Entry 6WNR (electron microscopy, 3.30 A resolution); this record covers chains B and X of the 22 polymer chains in the assembly.

# Chain B
Name: ATP synthase subunit alpha
Source organism: Escherichia coli
Notes: EC 7.1.2.2
Reference sequence: A0A073FQ32 (A0A073FQ32_ECOLX); residues 1-513 here = UniProt positions 1-513
Chain sequence (513 residues; row label = number of the first residue in the row):
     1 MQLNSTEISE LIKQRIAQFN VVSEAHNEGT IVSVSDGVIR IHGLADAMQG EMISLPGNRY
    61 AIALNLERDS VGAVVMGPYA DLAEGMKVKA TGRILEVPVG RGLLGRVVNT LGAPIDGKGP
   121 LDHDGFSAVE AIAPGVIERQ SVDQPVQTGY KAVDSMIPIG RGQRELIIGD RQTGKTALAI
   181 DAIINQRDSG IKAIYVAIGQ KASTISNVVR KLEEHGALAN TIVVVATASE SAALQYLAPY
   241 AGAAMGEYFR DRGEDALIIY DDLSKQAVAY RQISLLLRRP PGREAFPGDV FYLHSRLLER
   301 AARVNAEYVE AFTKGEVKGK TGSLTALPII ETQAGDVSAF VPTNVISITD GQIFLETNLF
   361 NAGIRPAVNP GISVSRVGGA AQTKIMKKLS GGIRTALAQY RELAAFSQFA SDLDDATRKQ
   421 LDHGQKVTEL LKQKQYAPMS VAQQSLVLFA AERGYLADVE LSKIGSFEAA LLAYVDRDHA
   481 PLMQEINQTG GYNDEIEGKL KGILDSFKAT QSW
Disordered / not traced: 1
Construct notes: conflict Ala47 (Cys in A0A073FQ32), Ala90 (Cys in A0A073FQ32), Ala193 (Cys in A0A073FQ32), Ala243 (Cys in A0A073FQ32)
Bound ions: Mg2+: Thr176 (together with ATP)
Small-molecule neighbours: ATP (adenosine-5'-triphosphate): Tyr150, Asp170, Arg171, Gln172, Thr173, Gly174, Lys175, Thr176, Ala177, Phe360, Arg365, Pro366, Gln433, Lys434, Gln435

# Chain X
Name: ATP synthase subunit b
Source organism: Escherichia coli
Reference sequence: A0A073FPT7 (A0A073FPT7_ECOLX); residue numbers follow UniProt; this construct covers 1-156
Chain sequence (156 residues; each row starts with the number of its first residue):
     1 MNLNATILGQ AIAFVLFVLF AMKYVWPPLM AAIEKRQKEI ADGLASAERA HKDLDLAKAS
    61 ATDQLKKAKA EAQVIIEQAN KRRSQILDEA KAEAEQERTK IVAQAQAEIE AERKRAREEL
   121 RKQVAILAVA GAEKIIERSV DEAANSDIVD KLVAEL
Disordered / not traced: 154-156
Construct notes: conflict Ala21 (Cys in A0A073FPT7)

# Chain B / chain X interface
Residue-residue contacts (21):
  Gln2(B) - Glu112(X)  hydrogen bond (backbone-side chain)
  Leu3(B) - Glu112(X)  hydrogen bond (backbone-side chain)
  Leu3(B) - Arg115(X)
  Ser5(B) - Glu119(X)  hydrogen bond
  Ser5(B) - Leu120(X)
  Ile8(B) - Leu120(X)  hydrophobic
  Ser9(B) - Gln123(X)  hydrogen bond
  Ile12(B) - Leu127(X)  hydrophobic
  Lys13(B) - Leu127(X)
  Ile16(B) - Gly131(X)
  Ile16(B) - Lys134(X)
  Ala17(B) - Lys134(X)  hydrogen bond (backbone-side chain)
  Phe19(B) - Lys134(X)  hydrogen bond (backbone-side chain)
  Val21(B) - Lys134(X)
  Lys463(B) - Gln73(X)  hydrogen bond
  Lys508(B) - Lys69(X)
  Gln511(B) - Lys69(X)  hydrogen bond (backbone-side chain)
  Ser512(B) - Lys69(X)
  Ser512(B) - Gln73(X)
  Ser512(B) - Ile76(X)
  Trp513(B) - Gln73(X)
Interface residues without a listed pair, chain X (16 interface residues in all): Ala72, Ala116, Ala130, Ile135, Glu137

# Overview
Chain B and chain X each contribute 16 residues to their interface, with 8 hydrogen bonds. Polar pairs include
Gln2(B)-Glu112(X), Leu3(B)-Glu112(X) and Ser5(B)-Glu119(X). Ligands of chain B: ATP.
Here chain B is ATP synthase subunit alpha and chain X is ATP synthase subunit b, both from Escherichia coli.
Entry 6WNR (E. coli ATP synthase State 3b) was determined by electron microscopy, deposited together with
6OQR, 6OQS, 6OQT, 6OQU, 6OQV, 6OQW and 3 further entries.
